Entry 5XLT (X-ray diffraction, 2.81 A resolution); this record covers chains B and C of the 6 polymer chains in the assembly.

Chain B:
Name: Tubulin beta-2B chain
Source organism: Bos taurus
UniProtKB: Q6B856 (TBB2B_BOVIN); residues 1-445 here = UniProt positions 1-445
Chain sequence (445 residues; each row starts with the number of its first residue):
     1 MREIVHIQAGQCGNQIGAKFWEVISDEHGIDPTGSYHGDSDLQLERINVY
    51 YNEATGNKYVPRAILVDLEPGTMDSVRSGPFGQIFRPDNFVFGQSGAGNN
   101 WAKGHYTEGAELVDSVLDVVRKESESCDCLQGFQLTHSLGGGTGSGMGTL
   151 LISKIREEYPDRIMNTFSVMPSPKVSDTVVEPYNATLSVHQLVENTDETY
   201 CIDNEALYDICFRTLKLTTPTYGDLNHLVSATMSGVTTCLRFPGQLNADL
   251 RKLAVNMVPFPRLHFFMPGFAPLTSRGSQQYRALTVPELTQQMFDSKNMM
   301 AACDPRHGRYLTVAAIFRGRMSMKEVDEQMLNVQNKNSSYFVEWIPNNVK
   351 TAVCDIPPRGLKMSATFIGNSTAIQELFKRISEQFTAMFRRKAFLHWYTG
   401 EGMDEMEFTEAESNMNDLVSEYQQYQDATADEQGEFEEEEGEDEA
Disordered / not traced: 1, 429-445
Metal / ion sites: Mg2+: Gln11 (together with GDP)
Residues lining bound ligands:
  - 89O ((5S,5aR,8aR,9R)-9-(3,5-dimethoxy-4-oxidanyl-phenyl)-5-oxidanyl-5a,6,8a,9-tetrahydro-5H-[2]benzofuro[6,5-f][1,3]benzodioxol-8-one): Val236, Cys239, Leu240, Leu246, Asn247, Ala248, Asp249, Lys252, Leu253, Asn256, Met257, Thr312, Val313, Ala314, Ala315, Ile316, Asn348, Lys350, Thr351, Ala352
  - GDP (guanosine-5'-diphosphate): Gly10, Gln11, Cys12, Gln15, Ile16, Asn99, Ser138, Gly140, Gly141, Gly142, Thr143, Gly144, Ser145, Val169, Pro171, Val175, Asp177, Glu181, Asn204, Leu207, Tyr222, Leu225, Asn226
Curated features (UniProtKB/Swiss-Prot):
  - motif: Met1 to Ile4 (MREI motif)
  - binding site (GTP): Gln11, Glu69, Ser138, Gly142, Thr143, Gly144, Asn204, Asn226
  - binding site (Mg(2+)): Glu69
  - modified residue: Ser40 (Phosphoserine), Thr55 (Phosphothreonine), Lys58 (N6-acetyllysine), Ser172 (Phosphoserine), Thr285 (Phosphothreonine), Thr290 (Phosphothreonine), Arg318 (Omega-N-methylarginine), Glu438 (5-glutamyl polyglutamate)
  - cross-link (Glycyl lysine isopeptide (Lys-Gly)): Lys58 (interchain with G-Cter in ubiquitin), Lys324 (interchain with G-Cter in ubiquitin)

Chain C:
Name: Tubulin alpha-1B chain
Source organism: Bos taurus
UniProtKB: P81947 (TBA1B_BOVIN); residues 1-450 here = UniProt positions 1-450
Chain sequence (450 residues; row label = number of the first residue in the row):
     1 MRECISIHVGQAGVQIGNACWELYCLEHGIQPDGQMPSDKTIGGGDDSFN
    51 TFFSETGAGKHVPRAVFVDLEPTVIDEVRTGTYRQLFHPEQLITGKEDAA
   101 NNYARGHYTIGKEIIDLVLDRIRKLADQCTGLQGFLVFHSFGGGTGSGFT
   151 SLLMERLSVDYGKKSKLEFSIYPAPQVSTAVVEPYNSILTTHTTLEHSDC
   201 AFMVDNEAIYDICRRNLDIERPTYTNLNRLISQIVSSITASLRFDGALNV
   251 DLTEFQTNLVPYPRIHFPLATYAPVISAEKAYHEQLSVAEITNACFEPAN
   301 QMVKCDPRHGKYMACCLLYRGDVVPKDVNAAIATIKTKRSIQFVDWCPTG
   351 FKVGINYQPPTVVPGGDLAKVQRAVCMLSNTTAIAEAWARLDHKFDLMYA
   401 KRAFVHWYVGEGMEEGEFSEAREDMAALEKDYEEVGVDSVEGEGEEEGEE
Disordered / not traced: 441-450
Metal / ion sites: Ca2+: Asp39, Thr41, Gly44, Glu55
Residues lining bound ligands:
  - 89O ((5S,5aR,8aR,9R)-9-(3,5-dimethoxy-4-oxidanyl-phenyl)-5-oxidanyl-5a,6,8a,9-tetrahydro-5H-[2]benzofuro[6,5-f][1,3]benzodioxol-8-one): Asn101, Thr179, Ala180, Val181
  - GTP (guanosine-5'-triphosphate): Gly10, Gln11, Ala12, Gln15, Ile16, Asp69, Asp98, Ala99, Ala100, Asn101, Ser140, Gly142, Gly143, Gly144, Thr145, Gly146, Ile171, Val177, Ser178, Thr179, Glu183, Asn206, Tyr224, Leu227, Asn228, Ile231

Interface between chain B and chain C:
Contacting residue pairs (36; chain B residue first):
  Ser95(B) - Arg2(C)
  Asn99(B) - Glu254(C)
  Asp177(B) - Lys352(C)  hydrogen bond (backbone-side chain)
  Thr178(B) - Asn258(C)
  Val179(B) - Asn258(C)  hydrogen bond (backbone-side chain)
  Val179(B) - Pro348(C)  hydrophobic
  Thr219(B) - Lys326(C)
  Thr219(B) - Asn329(C)
  Ala387(B) - Trp346(C)
  Met388(B) - Trp346(C)
  Arg390(B) - Asp345(C)  salt bridge
  Arg390(B) - Ser439(C)  hydrogen bond
  Arg391(B) - Tyr262(C)  hydrogen bond (backbone-side chain)
  Arg391(B) - Asp345(C)  salt bridge
  Arg391(B) - Trp346(C)
  Arg391(B) - Glu434(C)  hydrogen bond (side chain-backbone)
  Arg391(B) - Val435(C)
  Arg391(B) - Val437(C)  hydrogen bond (side chain-backbone)
  Arg391(B) - Asp438(C)
  Arg391(B) - Ser439(C)  hydrogen bond
  Lys392(B) - Tyr262(C)
  Ala393(B) - Pro261(C)
  Ala393(B) - Tyr262(C)
  Ala393(B) - Trp346(C)  hydrophobic
  Phe394(B) - Thr257(C)
  Phe394(B) - Asn258(C)
  Phe394(B) - Val260(C)
  Phe394(B) - Pro261(C)  hydrogen bond (backbone-backbone)
  Phe394(B) - Trp346(C)  hydrophobic
  His396(B) - Val260(C)  hydrogen bond (side chain-backbone)
  His396(B) - Pro261(C)
  His396(B) - Tyr262(C)
  His396(B) - Pro263(C)
  Trp397(B) - Gln256(C)
  Trp397(B) - Thr257(C)  hydrogen bond (side chain-backbone)
  Trp397(B) - Val260(C)
Other interface residues (no listed pair), chain B (19 interface residues in all): Gln94, Gly98, Val180, Leu395
Other interface residues (no listed pair), chain C (22 interface residues in all): Met1, Met313

Overview:
Chain B and chain C form an interface of 19 and 22 residues respectively; the contacts include 10 hydrogen
bonds and 2 salt bridges. Among the polar pairs are Arg390(B)-Asp345(C), Arg391(B)-Asp345(C) and
Asp177(B)-Lys352(C). Bound to chain B: GDP and compound 89O.
Chain B is Tubulin beta-2B chain and chain C is Tubulin alpha-1B chain, both from Bos taurus; the structure,
The crystal structure of tubulin in complex with 4'-demethylepipodophyllotoxin, was determined by X-ray
diffraction.
